PDB entry 9G9C | electron microscopy, 2.72 A resolution | chains F and R of the 10 polymer chains in the assembly

# Chain F
Molecule: CRISPR system Cms endoribonuclease Csm3
From: Enterococcus italicus DSM 15952
Notes: EC 3.1.-.-
UniProtKB: E6LHV5 (CSM3_ENTI1); numbering as in UniProt (aligned over 1-214)
Sequence (214 residues; row label = number of the first residue in the row):
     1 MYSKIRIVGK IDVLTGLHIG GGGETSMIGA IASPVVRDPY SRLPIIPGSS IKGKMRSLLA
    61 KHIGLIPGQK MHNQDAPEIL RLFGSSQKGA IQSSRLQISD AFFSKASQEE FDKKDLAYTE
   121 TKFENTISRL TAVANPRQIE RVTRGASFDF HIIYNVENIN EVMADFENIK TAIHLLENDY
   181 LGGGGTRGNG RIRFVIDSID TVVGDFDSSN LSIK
Unresolved in the structure: 1, 212-214
Sequence notes: engineered mutation Ala32 (Asp in E6LHV5)

# Chain R
Molecule: 45-nt RNA strand
From: Enterococcus italicus DSM 15952
Sequence (45 nucleotides; each row starts with the number of its first residue; numbers below 1 keep their minus sign (A-7 is residue -7)):
    -7 ACGAGAACAU GCGCGACAUU CCGAAGAACG CUGAAGCGCU GGGGG
Unresolved in the structure: 28-37

# Interface between chain F and chain R
Pairs across the interface (52; chain F residue first):
  His18(F) - C14(R)  phosphate contact
  Ile19(F) - C14(R)  phosphate contact
  Gly20(F) - C13(R)  hydrogen bond to the sugar
  Gly20(F) - C14(R)  hydrogen bond to the phosphate
  Pro47(F) - C13(R)  phosphate contact
  Ser49(F) - U12(R)  sugar contact
  Ser49(F) - C13(R)  hydrogen bond to the phosphate
  Ser50(F) - U12(R)  hydrogen bond to the phosphate
  Ser50(F) - C13(R)  hydrogen bond to the phosphate
  Ser50(F) - C14(R)  phosphate contact
  Lys52(F) - A10(R)  salt bridge to the phosphate
  Lys52(F) - U11(R)  salt bridge to the phosphate
  Gly53(F) - U12(R)  phosphate contact
  Lys54(F) - U12(R)  base contact
  Arg56(F) - A10(R)  hydrogen bond to the phosphate
  Arg56(F) - U11(R)  salt bridge to the phosphate
  Ser57(F) - U12(R)  base contact
  His72(F) - A10(R)  sugar contact
  His72(F) - U11(R)  phosphate contact
  His72(F) - U12(R)  salt bridge to the phosphate
  Asn73(F) - A10(R)  sugar contact
  Phe83(F) - A10(R)  phosphate contact
  Phe83(F) - U11(R)  phosphate contact
  Gly84(F) - A10(R)  sugar contact
  Ser85(F) - C9(R)  sugar contact
  Ser85(F) - A10(R)  sugar contact
  Ser86(F) - C9(R)  hydrogen bond to the base
  Ser86(F) - A10(R)  sugar contact
  Ser94(F) - A10(R)  phosphate contact
  Lys122(F) - A19(R)  salt bridge to the phosphate
  Phe123(F) - A19(R)  sugar contact
  Glu124(F) - A19(R)  phosphate contact
  Asn125(F) - A17(R)  hydrogen bond to the sugar
  Asn125(F) - G18(R)  sugar contact
  Asn125(F) - A19(R)  hydrogen bond to the base
  Asn125(F) - A20(R)  sugar contact
  Thr126(F) - A17(R)  hydrogen bond to the sugar
  Ile127(F) - G18(R)  hydrogen bond to the phosphate
  Ile127(F) - A20(R)  sugar contact
  Arg129(F) - G18(R)  salt bridge to the phosphate
  Ala132(F) - C21(R)  sugar contact
  Pro136(F) - A19(R)  base contact
  Arg137(F) - A17(R)  hydrogen bond to the sugar
  Arg137(F) - A19(R)  salt bridge to the phosphate
  Tyr180(F) - G15(R)  hydrogen bond to the phosphate
  Gly182(F) - C14(R)  phosphate contact
  Gly183(F) - C14(R)  hydrogen bond to the phosphate
  Gly183(F) - G15(R)  phosphate contact
  Gly184(F) - G15(R)  hydrogen bond to the phosphate
  Thr186(F) - A16(R)  hydrogen bond to the phosphate
  Arg187(F) - A16(R)  salt bridge to the phosphate
  Arg187(F) - A17(R)  salt bridge to the phosphate
Other interface residues (no listed pair), chain F (37 interface residues in all): Ile91, Ala134, Gly185

# Summary
Chain F and chain R form an interface of 37 and 13 residues respectively; the contacts include 16 hydrogen
bonds and 9 salt bridges. Polar contacts include Ser86(F)-C9(R), Asn125(F)-A19(R) and Gly20(F)-C13(R).
Here chain F is CRISPR system Cms endoribonuclease Csm3 and chain R is a 45-nt RNA strand, both from
Enterococcus italicus DSM 15952. Entry 9G9C (CryoEM structure of Enterococcus italicus Csm-crRNA-CTR (3.2)
complex) was determined by electron microscopy together with 9G9A, 9G9B, 9G9D, 9G9E, 9G9F, 9G9G and 4 further
entries from the same study.
